PDB entry 6BUZ | electron microscopy, 3.92 A resolution | chains A and I of the 11 polymer chains in the assembly

== Chain A ==
Protein: Histone H3-like centromeric protein A
Organism: Homo sapiens
UniProt: P49450 (CENPA_HUMAN); residues 1-140 here = UniProt positions 1-140
Chain sequence (160 residues; each row starts with the number of its first residue; numbers below 1 keep their minus sign (Met-19 is residue -19)):
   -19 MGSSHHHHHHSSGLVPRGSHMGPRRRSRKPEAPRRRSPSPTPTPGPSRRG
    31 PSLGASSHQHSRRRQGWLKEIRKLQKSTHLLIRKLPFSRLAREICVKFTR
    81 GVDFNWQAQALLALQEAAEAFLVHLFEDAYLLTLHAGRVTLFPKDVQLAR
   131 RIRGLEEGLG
Disordered / not traced: -19 to 44, 136-140
Sequence notes: expression tag (-19 to 0)
Curated features (UniProtKB/Swiss-Prot):
  - region: Gln39 to Leu54 (Important for flexibility of DNA ends that protrude from nucleosomes)
  - modified residue: Gly2 (N,N,N-trimethylglycine), Ser7 (Phosphoserine), Ser17 (Phosphoserine), Ser19 (Phosphoserine), Ser27 (Phosphoserine), Ser68 (Phosphoserine)
What the authors report for this chain:
  - mutagenesis - R80C/V82M: abolished binding to Wild-type hCENP-N
  - mutagenesis - R80C/V82M: abolished binding to Maltose-binding periplasmic protein, Centromere protein N chimera

== Chain I ==
Molecule: 147-nt DNA strand
Sequence (147 nucleotides; numbered -73 to 73; the number before each row is that of its first residue; numbers below 1 keep their minus sign (DA-73 is residue -73)):
   -73 ATCGAGAATCCCGGTGCCGAGGCCGCTCAATTGGTCGTAGACAGCTCTAG
   -23 CACCGCTTAAACGCACGTACGCGCTGTCCCCCGCGTTTTAACCGCCAAGG
    27 GGATTACTCCCTAGTCTCCAGGCACGTGTCAGATATATACATCCGAT
Disordered / not traced: -73, 73

== Chain A / chain I interface ==
Contacting residue pairs - 14 pairs, chain A then chain I:
  Gln45(A) with DG71(I), hydrogen bond to the phosphate
  Arg63(A) with DA-14(I), salt bridge to the phosphate; DA-13(I), salt bridge to the phosphate
  Arg72(A) with DC-23(I), salt bridge to the phosphate
  Asn85(A) with DC-23(I), sugar contact
  Trp86(A) with DG-24(I), phosphate contact; DC-23(I), hydrogen bond to the phosphate
  Gln87(A) with DG-24(I), phosphate contact
  Ala88(A) with DG-24(I), hydrogen bond to the phosphate
  Arg118(A) with DC-2(I), salt bridge to the phosphate
  Val119(A) with DG-3(I), hydrogen bond to the phosphate
  Thr120(A) with DC-4(I), phosphate contact; DG-3(I), hydrogen bond to the phosphate
  Phe122(A) with DG-3(I), sugar contact
Also at the interface, not in a pair above, chain A (12 interface residues in all): Phe84

== In short ==
12 residues of chain A and 8 residues of chain I are in contact; the contacts include 5 hydrogen bonds and 4
salt bridges. Among the polar pairs are Gln45(A)-DG71(I), Trp86(A)-DC-23(I) and Ala88(A)-DG-24(I). From the
paper: R80C/V82M of chain A abolish binding to Wild-type hCENP-N; R80C/V82M of chain A abolish binding to
Maltose-binding periplasmic protein, Centromere protein N chimera.
Here chain A is Histone H3-like centromeric protein A (Homo sapiens) and chain I is a 147-nt DNA strand. Entry
6BUZ (Cryo-EM structure of CENP-A nucleosome in complex with kinetochore protein CENP-N) was determined by
electron microscopy.
